PDB entry 3A2K | X-ray diffraction, 3.65 A resolution | chains A and C

[Chain A]
Molecule: tRNA(Ile)-lysidine synthase
Organism: Geobacillus kaustophilus
Notes: EC 6.3.4.-
UniProt: Q5L3T3 (TILS_GEOKA); residue numbers follow UniProt; this construct covers 1-464
Sequence (464 residues; each row starts with the number of its first residue):
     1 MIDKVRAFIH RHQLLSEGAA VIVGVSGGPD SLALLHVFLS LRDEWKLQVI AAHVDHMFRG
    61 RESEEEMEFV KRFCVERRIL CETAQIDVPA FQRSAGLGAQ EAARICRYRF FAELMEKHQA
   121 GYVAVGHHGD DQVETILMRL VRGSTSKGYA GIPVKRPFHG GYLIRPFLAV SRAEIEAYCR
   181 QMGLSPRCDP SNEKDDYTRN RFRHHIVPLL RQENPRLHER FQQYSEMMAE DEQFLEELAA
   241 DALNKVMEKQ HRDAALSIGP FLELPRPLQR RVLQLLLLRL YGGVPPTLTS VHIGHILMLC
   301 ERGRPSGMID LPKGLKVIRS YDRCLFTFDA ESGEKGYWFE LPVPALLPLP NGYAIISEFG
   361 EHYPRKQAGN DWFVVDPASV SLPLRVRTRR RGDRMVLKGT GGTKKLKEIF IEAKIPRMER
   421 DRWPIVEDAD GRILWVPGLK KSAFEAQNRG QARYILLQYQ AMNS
Disordered / not traced: 463-464
Disulfide bonds: Cys74-Cys81
UniProt features mapped onto this chain:
  - binding site (ATP): Ser26 to Ser31

[Chain C]
Molecule: bacterial tRNA
Sequence (77 nucleotides; each row starts with the number of its first residue):
     1 GGACCUUUAG CUCAGUUGGU UAGAGCAGAC GGCUCAUAAC CGUCCGGCCG UAGGUUCGAG
    61 UCCUACAAGG UCCACCA

[Chain A / chain C interface]
Residue-residue contacts (108; chain A residue first):
  Gln100(A) - U34(C)  phosphate contact
  Gln100(A) - C35(C)  hydrogen bond to the base
  Glu101(A) - U34(C)  base contact
  Arg104(A) - U34(C)  hydrogen bond to the sugar
  Arg104(A) - C35(C)  phosphate contact
  Arg104(A) - A36(C)  hydrogen bond to the base
  Arg107(A) - C35(C)  hydrogen bond to the sugar
  Tyr108(A) - A36(C)  hydrogen bond to the phosphate
  Tyr108(A) - U37(C)  phosphate contact
  His127(A) - A36(C)  salt bridge to the phosphate
  Asp131(A) - C35(C)  base contact
  Met138(A) - C35(C)  phosphate contact
  Arg139(A) - A36(C)  base contact
  Arg139(A) - A38(C)  salt bridge to the phosphate
  Arg139(A) - A39(C)  salt bridge to the phosphate
  Arg142(A) - C33(C)  hydrogen bond to the base
  Arg142(A) - U34(C)  hydrogen bond to the base
  Arg142(A) - A39(C)  salt bridge to the phosphate
  Arg142(A) - C40(C)  hydrogen bond to the sugar
  Gly143(A) - A39(C)  phosphate contact
  Gly143(A) - C40(C)  phosphate contact
  Ser144(A) - A39(C)  hydrogen bond to the phosphate
  Lys147(A) - A39(C)  base contact
  Gly148(A) - A38(C)  phosphate contact
  Gly151(A) - A36(C)  sugar contact
  Ile152(A) - A36(C)  sugar contact
  Pro153(A) - A36(C)  phosphate contact
  Pro153(A) - U37(C)  phosphate contact
  Arg156(A) - U37(C)  salt bridge to the phosphate
  Arg165(A) - A36(C)  salt bridge to the phosphate
  Arg165(A) - U37(C)  salt bridge to the phosphate
  Tyr197(A) - U34(C)  phosphate contact
  Thr198(A) - C33(C)  hydrogen bond to the sugar
  Thr198(A) - U34(C)  hydrogen bond to the phosphate
  Arg199(A) - C35(C)  hydrogen bond to the phosphate
  Arg203(A) - C35(C)  base contact
  Gln274(A) - A39(C)  hydrogen bond to the base
  Leu277(A) - A39(C)  base contact
  Leu278(A) - A38(C)  base contact
  Gly283(A) - A38(C)  hydrogen bond to the sugar
  Pro285(A) - C40(C)  base contact
  Pro286(A) - A27(C)  phosphate contact
  Thr287(A) - A39(C)  base contact
  Leu288(A) - C26(C)  phosphate contact
  Leu288(A) - A39(C)  hydrogen bond to the sugar
  Leu288(A) - C40(C)  phosphate contact
  Leu288(A) - C41(C)  phosphate contact
  Thr289(A) - A39(C)  hydrogen bond to the sugar
  Thr289(A) - C40(C)  hydrogen bond to the phosphate
  Ser290(A) - C40(C)  hydrogen bond to the phosphate
  Val291(A) - C26(C)  phosphate contact
  His292(A) - C26(C)  phosphate contact
  His292(A) - A27(C)  salt bridge to the phosphate
  His295(A) - G25(C)  sugar contact
  Arg302(A) - U12(C)  hydrogen bond to the phosphate
  Arg302(A) - C13(C)  salt bridge to the phosphate
  Arg304(A) - U6(C)  sugar contact
  Arg304(A) - C13(C)  salt bridge to the phosphate
  Pro305(A) - G70(C)  phosphate contact
  Pro305(A) - U71(C)  phosphate contact
  Ser306(A) - G69(C)  hydrogen bond to the phosphate
  Ser306(A) - G70(C)  hydrogen bond to the phosphate
  Met308(A) - C11(C)  hydrogen bond to the sugar
  Met308(A) - U12(C)  phosphate contact
  Ile309(A) - C11(C)  sugar contact
  Asp310(A) - G10(C)  hydrogen bond to the base
  Asp310(A) - C11(C)  sugar contact
  Asp310(A) - C26(C)  hydrogen bond to the sugar
  Asp310(A) - A27(C)  sugar contact
  Leu311(A) - C26(C)  sugar contact
  Leu311(A) - A27(C)  phosphate contact
  Pro312(A) - A27(C)  sugar contact
  Lys313(A) - G28(C)  hydrogen bond to the phosphate
  Gly314(A) - G28(C)  phosphate contact
  Tyr321(A) - G70(C)  phosphate contact
  Arg389(A) - A68(C)  phosphate contact
  Arg389(A) - G69(C)  salt bridge to the phosphate
  Arg391(A) - A67(C)  phosphate contact
  Arg391(A) - A68(C)  phosphate contact
  Arg394(A) - A67(C)  salt bridge to the phosphate
  Leu397(A) - C75(C)  sugar contact
  Gly399(A) - C75(C)  hydrogen bond to the sugar
  Thr400(A) - C75(C)  phosphate contact
  Gly401(A) - G1(C)  base contact
  Gly401(A) - C75(C)  sugar contact
  Gly402(A) - G1(C)  sugar contact
  Thr403(A) - G1(C)  hydrogen bond to the phosphate
  Lys404(A) - G1(C)  hydrogen bond to the base
  Lys404(A) - C73(C)  base contact
  Lys404(A) - A74(C)  base contact
  Lys405(A) - A67(C)  salt bridge to the phosphate
  Lys405(A) - A68(C)  salt bridge to the phosphate
  Lys407(A) - A68(C)  phosphate contact
  Lys407(A) - G69(C)  hydrogen bond to the base
  Glu408(A) - G2(C)  base contact
  Ile411(A) - G69(C)  phosphate contact
  Ile411(A) - G70(C)  phosphate contact
  Ile411(A) - U71(C)  phosphate contact
  Glu412(A) - C72(C)  hydrogen bond to the base
  Glu412(A) - C73(C)  hydrogen bond to the base
  Glu412(A) - A74(C)  base contact
  Lys414(A) - U71(C)  salt bridge to the phosphate
  Lys414(A) - C72(C)  salt bridge to the phosphate
  Arg417(A) - G70(C)  salt bridge to the phosphate
  Arg420(A) - G69(C)  salt bridge to the phosphate
  Arg420(A) - G70(C)  salt bridge to the phosphate
  Lys440(A) - A74(C)  base contact
  Lys440(A) - C75(C)  hydrogen bond to the base
Interface residues without a listed pair, chain A (83 interface residues in all): Gly98, Ala99, Ala103, Thr135, Val141, Thr145, Ser146, Leu163, Leu275, Val284, Ile293, Gly307, Ala368, Asn370, Gly392, Lys398
Interface residues without a listed pair, chain C (31 interface residues in all): C76, A77

[Overview]
The interface between chain A and chain C involves 83 residues on one side and 31 on the other, with 32
hydrogen bonds and 19 salt bridges. Polar pairs include Gln100(A)-C35(C), Arg104(A)-A36(C) and
Arg142(A)-C33(C). Curated annotation (UniProt) lists 6 ATP-binding residues on chain A.
Chain A is tRNA(Ile)-lysidine synthase (Geobacillus kaustophilus) and chain C is bacterial tRNA; the
structure, Crystal structure of TilS complexed with tRNA, was determined by X-ray diffraction (same
publication as 3HJ7).
